Entry 7FCA (X-ray diffraction, 2.21 A resolution); this record covers chains D and E of the 6 polymer chains in the assembly.

# Chain D
Name: Fructokinase, PfkB
From: Mycobacterium marinum (strain ATCC BAA-535 / M)
Reference sequence: B2HEF4 (B2HEF4_MYCMM); residues 1-291 here = UniProt positions 1-291
Amino-acid sequence (291 residues; numbered 1 to 291; the number before each row is that of its first residue):
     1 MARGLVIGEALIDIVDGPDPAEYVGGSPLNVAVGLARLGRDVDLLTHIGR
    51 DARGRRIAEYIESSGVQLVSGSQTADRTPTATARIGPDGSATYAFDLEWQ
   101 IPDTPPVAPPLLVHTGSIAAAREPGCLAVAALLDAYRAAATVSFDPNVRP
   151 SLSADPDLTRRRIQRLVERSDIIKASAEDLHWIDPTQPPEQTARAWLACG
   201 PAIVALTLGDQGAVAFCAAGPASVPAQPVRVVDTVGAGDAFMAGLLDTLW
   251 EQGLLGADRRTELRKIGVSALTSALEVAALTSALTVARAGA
Unresolved in the structure: 85-91, 230-231
Construct notes: conflict Arg161 (Glu in B2HEF4)

# Chain E
Name: Fructokinase, PfkB
From: Mycobacterium marinum (strain ATCC BAA-535 / M)
Reference sequence: B2HEF4 (B2HEF4_MYCMM); residues 1-303 here = UniProt positions 1-303
Amino-acid sequence (303 residues; each row starts with the number of its first residue):
     1 MARGLVIGEALIDIVDGPDPAEYVGGSPLNVAVGLARLGRDVDLLTHIGR
    51 DARGRRIAEYIESSGVQLVSGSQTADRTPTATARIGPDGSATYAFDLEWQ
   101 IPDTPPVTPPLLVHTGSIAAAREPGCLAVAALLDAYRAAATVSFDPNVRP
   151 SLSADPDLTRERIQRLVERSDIIKASAEDLHWIDPTQPPEQTARAWLACG
   201 PAIVALTLGDQGAVAFCAAGPASVPAQPVRVVDTVGAGDAFMAGLLDTLW
   251 EQGLLGADRRTELRKIGVSALTSALEVAALTSALTVARAGADLPYRADLR
   301 QSR
Unresolved in the structure: 1, 18, 84-91, 230-233, 293-303
Construct notes: conflict Thr108 (Ala in B2HEF4)

# How chain D and chain E interact
Pairs across the interface (15; chain D residue first):
  His181(D) with Arg194(E), hydrogen bond; Cys217(E); Ala218(E); Ala219(E); Gly220(E), hydrogen bond (side chain-backbone); Pro221(E)
  Pro185(D) with Arg194(E), hydrogen bond (backbone-side chain)
  Thr186(D) with Gln191(E), hydrogen bond (backbone-side chain); Arg194(E)
  Gln187(D) with Gln191(E), hydrogen bond; Arg194(E)
  Pro188(D) with Gln191(E); Arg194(E)
  Pro189(D) with Arg194(E)
  Gln211(D) with Ser223(E)

# Overview
Chain D and chain E form an interface of 7 and 8 residues respectively; the contacts include 5 hydrogen bonds.
Polar pairs include His181(D)-Arg194(E), His181(D)-Gly220(E) and Pro185(D)-Arg194(E).
Here chain D is Fructokinase, PfkB and chain E is Fructokinase, PfkB, both from Mycobacterium marinum (strain
ATCC BAA-535 / M). Entry 7FCA (PfkB(Mycobacterium marinum)) was determined by X-ray diffraction together with
7CF8 from the same study.
